PDB entry 7YDS | X-ray diffraction, 2.30 A resolution | chains A and C of the 3 polymer chains in the assembly

[Chain A]
Name: Programmed cell death 1 ligand 1
Source organism: Homo sapiens
UniProtKB: Q9NZQ7 (PD1L1_HUMAN); residues 1-136 here = UniProt positions 1-136
Amino-acid sequence (147 residues; row label = number of the first residue in the row):
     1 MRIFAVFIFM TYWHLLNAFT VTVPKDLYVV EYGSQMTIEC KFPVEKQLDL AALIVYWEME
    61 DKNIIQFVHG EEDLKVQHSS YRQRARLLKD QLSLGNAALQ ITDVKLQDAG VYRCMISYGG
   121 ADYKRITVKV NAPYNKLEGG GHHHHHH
Disordered / not traced: 1-17, 135-147
Cystine bridges: Cys40-Cys114
Differences from the reference sequence: engineered mutation Gln35 (Asn in Q9NZQ7); expression tag (137-147)

[Chain C]
Name: Anti-PDL1-VL-CL
Source organism: Homo sapiens
Amino-acid sequence (217 residues; numbered 1 to 217; the number before each row is that of its first residue):
     1 DIQMTQSPST LSASVGDRVT ITCQSSQNVY SNNRLSWYQQ KPGKAPKLLI YWTSFLASGV
    61 PSRFSGSGSG TEFTLTISSL QPDDFATYYC AGGYSGNLYT FGQGTKLEIK RTVAAPSVFI
   121 FPPSDEQLKS GTASVVCLLN NFYPREAKVQ WKVDNALQSG NSQESVTEQD SKDSTYSLSS
   181 TLTLSKADYE KHKVYACEVT HQGLSSPVTK SFNRGEC
Disordered / not traced: 215-217
Cystine bridges: Cys23-Cys90, Cys137-Cys197

[Interface between chain A and chain C]
Contacting residue pairs - 18 pairs, chain A then chain C:
  Ala51(A) - Phe55(C)
  Ala52(A) - Phe55(C)
  Ile54(A) - Tyr51(C)  hydrophobic
  Ile54(A) - Trp52(C)  hydrophobic
  Ile54(A) - Phe55(C)  hydrophobic
  Tyr56(A) - Arg34(C)
  Asn63(A) - Tyr30(C)
  Gln66(A) - Ser31(C)  hydrogen bond
  Gln66(A) - Arg34(C)  hydrogen bond
  Gln66(A) - Trp52(C)
  Val68(A) - Phe55(C)  hydrophobic
  Lys75(A) - Ser31(C)
  Val76(A) - Tyr30(C)
  Val76(A) - Ser31(C)
  Met115(A) - Trp52(C)  hydrophobic
  Ser117(A) - Tyr51(C)  hydrogen bond
  Gly119(A) - Ser58(C)  hydrogen bond (backbone-side chain)
  Gly120(A) - Ser58(C)
Other interface residues (no listed pair), chain A (17 interface residues in all): Phe19, His69, Asp73, Ala121
Other interface residues (no listed pair), chain C (10 interface residues in all): Asn32, Ser54, Leu56

[Summary]
17 residues of chain A face 10 of chain C across their interface; the contacts include 4 hydrogen bonds. Polar
pairs include Gln66(A)-Ser31(C), Gln66(A)-Arg34(C) and Ser117(A)-Tyr51(C).
Chain A is Programmed cell death 1 ligand 1 and chain C is Anti-PDL1-VL-CL, both from Homo sapiens; the
structure, The structure of the bispecific antibody targeted PD-L1 and 4-1BB, was determined by X-ray
diffraction.
